PDB entry 8XH0 | X-ray diffraction, 1.45 A resolution | chain A

[Chain A]
Protein: nowGFP
Organism: synthetic construct
Chain sequence (237 residues; numbered 0 to 238; 2 numbers in that range are skipped by the numbering (no residue carries them; nothing is unmodelled there); the number before each row is that of its first residue; numbering starts at 0):
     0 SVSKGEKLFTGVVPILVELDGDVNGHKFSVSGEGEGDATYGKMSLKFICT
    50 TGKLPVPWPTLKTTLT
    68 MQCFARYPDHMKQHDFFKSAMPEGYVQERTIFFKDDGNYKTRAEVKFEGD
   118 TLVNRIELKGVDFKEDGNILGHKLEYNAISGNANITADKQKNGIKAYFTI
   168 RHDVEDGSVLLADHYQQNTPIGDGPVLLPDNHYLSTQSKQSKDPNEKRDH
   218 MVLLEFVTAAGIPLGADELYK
Not modelled in the structure: 0-1, 232-238
Modified / non-standard residues: Thr-65 ([(4Z)-2-[(1R,2R)-1-amino-2-hydroxypropyl]-4-(1H-indol-3-ylmethylidene)-5-oxo-4,5-dihydro-1H-imidazol-1-yl]acetic acid; CRF)
Glycans and other covalent adducts: covalent link Thr-65/Met-68
Reported in the primary citation:
  - interface residues: Phe-99, Lys-156, Gln-157, Tyr-182
  - conformationally variable residues (side-chain flip): Lys-61

[In short]
From the paper: interface residues Phe-99, Lys-156 and Gln-157 among others; conformational variability at
Lys-61.
Chain A is nowGFP (synthetic construct); the structure, Monoclinic crystal structure of green fluorescent
protein nowGFP at pH 4.8, was determined by X-ray diffraction, deposited together with 8XH1 and 8XH2.
